PDB entry 8R6R | electron microscopy, 3.89 A resolution | chains D and E of the 9 polymer chains in the assembly

[Chain D]
Name: DNA-directed RNA polymerase subunit beta'
Organism: Mycolicibacterium smegmatis MC2 155
UniProtKB: A0QS66 (RPOC_MYCS2); residues 1-1317 here = UniProt positions 1-1317
Sequence (1317 residues; numbered 1 to 1317; the number before each row is that of its first residue):
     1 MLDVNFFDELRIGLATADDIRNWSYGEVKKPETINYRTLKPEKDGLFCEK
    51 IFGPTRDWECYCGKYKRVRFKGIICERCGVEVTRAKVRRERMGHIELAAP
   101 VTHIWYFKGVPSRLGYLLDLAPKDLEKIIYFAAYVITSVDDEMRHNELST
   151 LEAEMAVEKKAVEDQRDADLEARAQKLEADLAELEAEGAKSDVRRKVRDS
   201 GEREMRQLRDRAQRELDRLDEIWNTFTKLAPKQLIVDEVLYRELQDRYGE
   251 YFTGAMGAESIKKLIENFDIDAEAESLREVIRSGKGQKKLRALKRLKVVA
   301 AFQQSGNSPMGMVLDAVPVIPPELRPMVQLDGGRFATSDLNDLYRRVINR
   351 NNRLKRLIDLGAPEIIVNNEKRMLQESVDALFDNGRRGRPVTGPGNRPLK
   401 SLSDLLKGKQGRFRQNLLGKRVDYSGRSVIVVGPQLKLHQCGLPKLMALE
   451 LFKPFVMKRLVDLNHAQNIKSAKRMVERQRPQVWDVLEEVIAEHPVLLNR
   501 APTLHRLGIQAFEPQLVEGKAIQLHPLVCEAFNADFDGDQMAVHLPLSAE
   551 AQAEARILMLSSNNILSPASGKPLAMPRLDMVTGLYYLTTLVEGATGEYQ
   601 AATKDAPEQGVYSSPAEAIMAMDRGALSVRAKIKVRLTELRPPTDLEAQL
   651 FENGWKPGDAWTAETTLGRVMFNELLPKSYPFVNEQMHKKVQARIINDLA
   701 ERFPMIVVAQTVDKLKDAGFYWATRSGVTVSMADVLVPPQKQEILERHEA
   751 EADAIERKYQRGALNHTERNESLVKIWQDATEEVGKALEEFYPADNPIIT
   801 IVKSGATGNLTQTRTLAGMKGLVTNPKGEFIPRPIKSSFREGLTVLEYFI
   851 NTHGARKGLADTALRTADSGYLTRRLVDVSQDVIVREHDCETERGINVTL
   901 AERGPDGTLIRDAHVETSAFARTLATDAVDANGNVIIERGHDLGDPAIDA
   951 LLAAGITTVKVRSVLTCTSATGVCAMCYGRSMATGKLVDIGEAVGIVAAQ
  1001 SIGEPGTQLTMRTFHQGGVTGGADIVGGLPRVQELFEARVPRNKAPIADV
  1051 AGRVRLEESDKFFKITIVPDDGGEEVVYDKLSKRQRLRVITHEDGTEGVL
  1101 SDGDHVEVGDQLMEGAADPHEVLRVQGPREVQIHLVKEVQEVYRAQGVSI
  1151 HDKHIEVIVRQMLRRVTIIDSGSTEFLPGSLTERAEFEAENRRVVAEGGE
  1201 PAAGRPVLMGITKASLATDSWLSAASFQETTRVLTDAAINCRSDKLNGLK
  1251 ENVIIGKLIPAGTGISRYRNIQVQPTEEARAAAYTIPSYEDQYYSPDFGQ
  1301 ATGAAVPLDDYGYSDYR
Disordered / not traced: 1-5, 1012-1026, 1282-1317
Ion coordination: Zn2+ site 1: C60, C62, C75, C78; Mg2+: D535, D537, D539; Zn2+ site 2: C890, C967, C974, C977
UniProt features mapped onto this chain:
  - binding site (Zn(2+)): C60, C62, C75, C78, C890, C967, C974, C977
  - binding site (Mg(2+)): D535, D537, D539

[Chain E]
Name: DNA-directed RNA polymerase subunit omega
Organism: Mycolicibacterium smegmatis MC2 155
Notes: EC 2.7.7.6
UniProtKB: A0QWT1 (RPOZ_MYCS2); residues 1-107 here = UniProt positions 1-107
Sequence (107 residues; row label = number of the first residue in the row):
     1 MSTPHADAQLNAADDLGIDSSAASAYDTPLGITNPPIDELLSRASSKYAL
    51 VIYAAKRARQINDYYNQLGDGILEYVGPLVEPGLQEKPLSIALREIHGDL
   101 LEHTEGE
Disordered / not traced: 1-23, 68-75

[Chain D / chain E interface]
Contacting residue pairs - 53 pairs, chain D then chain E:
  H439(D) with L30(E), hydrogen bond (side chain-backbone); T33(E)
  R459(D) with Q85(E), hydrogen bond
  E493(D) with I32(E); S90(E), hydrogen bond
  E513(D) with G31(E); I32(E), hydrogen bond (side chain-backbone)
  E550(D) with A55(E)
  Q552(D) with L89(E)
  A553(D) with V51(E); L89(E)
  E554(D) with V51(E)
  R556(D) with I32(E); L89(E); L93(E)
  L558(D) with K47(E); Y48(E), hydrophobic; V51(E), hydrophobic
  L560(D) with I32(E), hydrophobic
  N563(D) with I37(E)
  P704(D) with D38(E)
  V707(D) with Y26(E), hydrophobic
  Q710(D) with Y26(E); D27(E), hydrogen bond (side chain-backbone)
  D989(D) with S46(E), hydrogen bond; Y48(E)
  I990(D) with Y48(E)
  E992(D) with Y48(E), hydrogen bond
  G1262(D) with Y48(E)
  T1263(D) with I52(E)
  S1266(D) with G106(E)
  Y1268(D) with Y48(E), hydrophobic; A49(E), hydrophobic; I52(E)
  N1270(D) with G106(E)
  I1271(D) with A49(E), hydrophobic; I52(E), hydrophobic; K56(E); T104(E)
  Q1272(D) with H103(E); T104(E), hydrogen bond (backbone-backbone)
  V1273(D) with Y53(E), hydrophobic; K56(E); Q60(E), hydrogen bond (backbone-side chain); E102(E)
  Q1274(D) with E102(E), hydrogen bond
  P1275(D) with V76(E), hydrophobic; L79(E), hydrophobic; L101(E), hydrophobic
  T1276(D) with L100(E), hydrogen bond (side chain-backbone); L101(E)
  A1279(D) with L79(E); L100(E), hydrophobic
Other interface residues (no listed pair), chain D (43 interface residues in all): K437, E489, V490, A549, I557, S562, I706, K714, T984, G991, R1267, R1269, R1280
Other interface residues (no listed pair), chain E (40 interface residues in all): P29, N34, P36, S45, L50, R57, L84, E86, K87, E105

[Overview]
Chain D and chain E form an interface of 43 and 40 residues respectively; the contacts include 11 hydrogen
bonds. Among the polar pairs are H439(D)-L30(E), R459(D)-Q85(E) and E493(D)-S90(E). UniProt lists 8
Zn2+-binding residues and 3 Mg2+-binding residues on chain D.
Here chain D is DNA-directed RNA polymerase subunit beta' and chain E is DNA-directed RNA polymerase subunit
omega, both from Mycolicibacterium smegmatis MC2 155. Entry 8R6R (Mycobacterium smegnatis RNA polymerase
RP2-like transcription initiation complex with SigmaA, RbpA and open promoter DNA) was determined by electron
microscopy together with 8Q3I, 8QN8, 8QTI, 8QU6, 8R2M, 8R3M and 8R6P from the same study.
